Entry 3DO7 (X-ray diffraction, 3.05 A resolution); this record covers chains C and A of the 4 polymer chains in the assembly.

== Chain C ==
Molecule: 11-nt DNA strand
Notes: fragment: kappa B site
Sequence (11 nucleotides; each row starts with the number of its first residue):
     2 CGGGAATTCC C
Disordered / not traced: 12

== Chain A ==
Name: Avian reticuloendotheliosis viral (V-rel) oncogene related B
From: Mus musculus
Notes: fragment: rhr
UniProt: Q8VE46 (Q8VE46_MOUSE); residue numbers follow UniProt; this construct covers 88-383
Chain sequence (296 residues; row label = number of the first residue in the row):
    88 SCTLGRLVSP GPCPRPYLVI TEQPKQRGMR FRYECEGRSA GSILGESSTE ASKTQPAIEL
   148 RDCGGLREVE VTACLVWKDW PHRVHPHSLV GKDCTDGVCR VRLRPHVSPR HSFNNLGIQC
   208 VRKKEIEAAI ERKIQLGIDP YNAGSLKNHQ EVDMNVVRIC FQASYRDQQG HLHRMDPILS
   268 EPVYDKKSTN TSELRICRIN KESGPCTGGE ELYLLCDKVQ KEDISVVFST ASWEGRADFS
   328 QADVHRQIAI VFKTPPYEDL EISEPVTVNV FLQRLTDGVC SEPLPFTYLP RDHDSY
Construct notes: conflict Gln142 (Leu in Q8VE46)
Disulfides: Cys181-Cys186

== How chain C and chain A interact ==
Pairs across the interface (18):
  DG4(C) with Lys308(A), hydrogen bond to the phosphate; Arg333(A), salt bridge to the phosphate
  DG5(C) with Lys308(A), salt bridge to the phosphate; Arg333(A), phosphate contact; Gln334(A), sugar contact
  DA6(C) with Thr276(A), phosphate contact; Lys305(A), salt bridge to the phosphate; Gln307(A), phosphate contact; Gln334(A), hydrogen bond to the phosphate
  DA7(C) with Tyr120(A), sugar contact; Lys210(A), salt bridge to the phosphate
  DT8(C) with Tyr120(A), hydrogen bond to the phosphate; Arg209(A), phosphate contact; Lys210(A), hydrogen bond to the phosphate
  DT9(C) with Tyr120(A), base contact; Cys122(A), sugar contact; Arg209(A), salt bridge to the phosphate
  DC10(C) with Glu123(A), hydrogen bond to the base
Interface residues without a listed pair, chain A (13 interface residues in all): Arg117, Lys274

== In short ==
Chain C and chain A form an interface of 7 and 13 residues respectively; the contacts include 5 hydrogen bonds
and 5 salt bridges. Polar contacts include DC10(C)-Glu123(A), DG4(C)-Lys308(A) and DA6(C)-Gln334(A).
Here chain C is an 11-nt DNA strand and chain A is Avian reticuloendotheliosis viral (V-rel) oncogene related
B (Mus musculus). Entry 3DO7 (X-ray structure of a NF-kB p52/RelB/DNA complex) was determined by X-ray
diffraction.
